PDB entry 7UOJ | electron microscopy, 4.02 A resolution (low resolution: residue-level contacts below are approximate; hydrogen-bond / salt-bridge calls are withheld) | chains C and J of the 18 polymer chains in the assembly

== Chain C (and J) ==
Molecule: Envelope glycoprotein gp41
Source organism: Human immunodeficiency virus 1
Notes: chain J of this document is another copy of the same molecule, construct and numbering; everything in this record applies to it too
UniProt: Q2N0S6 (Q2N0S6_9HIV1); residues 512-664 here correspond to UniProt positions 509-661 (UniProt number = residue number - 3)
Amino-acid sequence (153 residues; each row starts with the number of its first residue):
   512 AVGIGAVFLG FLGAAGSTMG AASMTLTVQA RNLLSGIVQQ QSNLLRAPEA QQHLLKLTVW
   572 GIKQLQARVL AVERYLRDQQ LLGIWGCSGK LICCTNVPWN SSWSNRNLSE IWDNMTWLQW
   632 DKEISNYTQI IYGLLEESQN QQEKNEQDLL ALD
Not modelled in the structure: 512, 548-568
Sequence notes: engineered mutation Pro559 (Ile556 in Q2N0S6), Cys605 (Thr602 in Q2N0S6)
Disulfide bonds: Cys598-Cys604

== How chain C and chain J interact ==
Contacting residue pairs (24; chain C residue first):
  Ile573(C) with Leu576(J)
  Gln577(C) with Leu576(J); Arg579(J)
  Val580(C) with Arg579(J)
  Glu584(C) with Arg579(J)
  Leu587(C) with Leu545(J); Val583(J); Tyr586(J)
  Arg588(C) with Leu545(J); Ser546(J)
  Gln591(C) with Ala541(J); Leu545(J); Tyr586(J)
  Ile595(C) with Ala541(J); Leu602(J)
  Glu647(C) with Thr538(J); Arg542(J)
  Asn651(C) with Phe519(J); Thr538(J)
  Lys655(C) with Ser534(J); Met535(J); Thr536(J); Leu537(J)
  Gln658(C) with Ile603(J)
Other interface residues (no listed pair), chain C (17 interface residues in all): Leu576, Leu581, Gln590, Gly594, Leu661
Other interface residues (no listed pair), chain J (20 interface residues in all): Val580, Leu587, Gly600, Cys605

== Overview ==
The interface between chain C and chain J involves 17 residues on one side and 20 on the other.
Chain C and chain J are both Envelope glycoprotein gp41 (Human immunodeficiency virus 1); the structure, The
CryoEM structure of N49-P9.6-FR3 and PGT121 Fabs in complex with BG505 SOSIP.664, was determined by electron
microscopy.
